Entry 8DFE (X-ray diffraction, 1.89 A resolution); this record covers chain A.

== Chain A ==
Molecule: 3C-like proteinase nsp5
Organism: Severe acute respiratory syndrome coronavirus 2
Notes: EC 3.4.22.69
Reference sequence: P0DTD1 (R1AB_SARS2); residues 1-306 here correspond to UniProt positions 3264-3569 (UniProt number = residue number + 3263)
Amino-acid sequence (306 residues; each row starts with the number of its first residue):
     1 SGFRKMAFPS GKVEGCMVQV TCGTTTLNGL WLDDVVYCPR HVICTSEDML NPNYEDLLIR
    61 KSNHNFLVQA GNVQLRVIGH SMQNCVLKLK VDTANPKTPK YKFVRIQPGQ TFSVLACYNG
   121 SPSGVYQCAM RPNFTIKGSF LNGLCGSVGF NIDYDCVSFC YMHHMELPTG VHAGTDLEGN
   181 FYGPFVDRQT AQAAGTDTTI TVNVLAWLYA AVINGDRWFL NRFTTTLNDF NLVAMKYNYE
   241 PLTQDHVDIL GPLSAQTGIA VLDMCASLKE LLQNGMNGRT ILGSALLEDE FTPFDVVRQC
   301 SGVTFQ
Disordered / not traced: 302-306
Sequence notes: engineered mutation Leu144 (Ser3407 in P0DTD1)
Reported in the primary citation:
  - conformationally variable residues (loop rearrangement): Phe140 to Gly146
  - mutagenesis - M49DEL, T135DEL, N142DEL, S144L (183.3-fold), H164N (4.2-fold), H164DEL, M165DEL, E166A (7.5-fold), E166G (7.4-fold), E166H, E166I, E166K, E166L, E166V, E166Y, E166DEL, H172A (11.3-fold), H172F (9.9-fold), H172Q (3.2-fold), H172Y (13.9-fold), H172DEL, Q189DEL, Q192A (6.2-fold), Q192I (5.6-fold), Q192L (4.3-fold), Q192S (8.9-fold), Q192T (9.2-fold), Q192DEL: decreased catalytic activity
  - mutagenesis - S144L, M165T (29.9-fold): decreased binding to nirmatrelvir
  - catalytic residues: His41, Cys145 (citing earlier work)
  - catalytic residues: Gly143 (proposed by the authors, not directly observed)
  - mutagenesis - H41M, H41T, H41Y, H163W: abolished catalytic activity
  - mutagenesis - T135I, M165A, M165C, M165I, M165L, M165T, M165V, E166Q, Q192C (7.0-fold), Q192F (3.5-fold), Q192W (8.0-fold): unchanged catalytic activity
  - mutagenesis - M165A, M165C, M165I, M165L, M165V: unchanged binding to nirmatrelvir
  - mutagenesis - M49I, M49L (1.74-fold), Q189E: increased catalytic activity
  - mutagenesis - E166Q: unchanged growth
  - mutagenesis - H172Q, H172Y: decreased growth

== Summary ==
From the paper: catalytic residues His41, Cys145 and Gly143; M49DEL, T135DEL and N142DEL, among others, reduce
catalytic activity; 46 substitutions were tested in all.
Chain A is 3C-like proteinase nsp5 (Severe acute respiratory syndrome coronavirus 2); the structure, Crystal
Structure of SARS-CoV-2 Main Protease (Mpro) S144L Mutant, was determined by X-ray diffraction, deposited
together with 8DCZ, 8DD1, 8DD9, 8DFN and 8DGB.
